PDB entry 1KB9 | X-ray diffraction, 2.30 A resolution | chains C and H of the 11 polymer chains in the assembly

[Chain C]
Protein: Cytochrome B
Organism: Saccharomyces cerevisiae
UniProtKB: P00163 (CYB_YEAST); numbering as in UniProt (aligned over 1-385)
Chain sequence (385 residues; row label = number of the first residue in the row):
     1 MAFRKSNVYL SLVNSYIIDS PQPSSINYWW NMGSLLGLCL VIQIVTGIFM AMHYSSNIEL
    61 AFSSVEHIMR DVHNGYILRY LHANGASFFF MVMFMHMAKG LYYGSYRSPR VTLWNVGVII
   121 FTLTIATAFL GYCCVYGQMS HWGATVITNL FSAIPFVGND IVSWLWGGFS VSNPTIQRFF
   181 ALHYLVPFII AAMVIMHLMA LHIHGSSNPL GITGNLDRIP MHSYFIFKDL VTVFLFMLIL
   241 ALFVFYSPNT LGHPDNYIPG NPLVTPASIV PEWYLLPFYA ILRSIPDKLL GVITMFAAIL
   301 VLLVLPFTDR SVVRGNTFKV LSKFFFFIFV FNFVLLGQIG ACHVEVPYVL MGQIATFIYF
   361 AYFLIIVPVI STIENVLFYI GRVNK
Construct notes: conflict Val270 (Asp in P00163)
Ion coordination: heme Fe site 1: His82, His183; heme Fe site 2: His96, His197
Small-molecule neighbours:
  - heme (HEM), molecule 1: Trp29, Trp30, Asn31, Met32, Gly33, Ser34, Leu36, Gly37, Phe89, Met93, His96, Met97, Lys99, Ser105, Tyr106, Leu113, Trp114, Gly117, Val118, Ile120, Phe121, Val194, His197, Leu198, Leu201, Ser206, Ser207
  - heme (HEM), molecule 2: Leu40, Gln43, Ile44, Gly47, Ile48, Met50, Ala51, Tyr54, Val65, Arg79, His82, Ala83, Ala86, Phe89, Thr127, Ala128, Gly131, Tyr132, Cys134, Val135, Phe180, His183, Tyr184, Pro187, Tyr274
  - 1,2-diacyl-sn-glycero-3-phoshocholine (PCF): His222, Ile226, Phe227, Leu230, Val233, Phe234
  - 1,2-diacyl-sn-glycero-3-phosphoinositol (PIE): Ile42, Val45, Asn74, Ile77, Leu81, Met237, Leu240, Ala241, Phe245
  - stigmatellin a (SMA): Thr122, Ile125, Ala126, Phe129, Leu130, Met139, Gly143, Val146, Ile147, Thr148, Leu150, Phe151, Leu165, Phe179, Leu182, Ile269, Val270, Pro271, Glu272, Leu275, Phe278, Tyr279, Leu282, Met295, Phe296, Ile299
  - UQ6 (5-(3,7,11,15,19,23-hexamethyl-tetracosa-2,6,10,14,18,22-hexaenyl)-2,3-dimethoxy-6-methyl-benzene-1,4-diol): Tyr16, Ile17, Ser20, Gln22, Ile26, Trp30, Ser34, Gly37, Leu40, Val41, Ile44, Val45, Ile48, Phe49, Met52, Ala191, Val194, Leu198, Leu201, Ser206, Met221, Asp229
UniProt features mapped onto this chain:
  - binding site (a ubiquinone): Tyr16, His202
  - binding site (heme b): His82, His96, His183, His197
Reported in the primary citation:
  - binding site for 1,2-diacyl-sn-glycero-3-phoshocholine: His222
  - binding site for UQ6: His202, Met221, Asp229
  - binding site for di-palmitoyl-3-sn-phosphatidylethanolamine: Asn7, Trp29, Tyr102, Tyr103, Asn115
  - binding site for 1,2-diacyl-sn-glycero-3-phosphoinositol: Asn74
  - binding site for cardiolipin: Tyr28, Trp29, Lys228
  - catalytic residues: Arg218, Lys228 (proposed by the authors, not directly observed)

[Chain H]
Protein: Ubiquinol-cytochrome C reductase complex ubiquinone-binding protein qp-C
Organism: Saccharomyces cerevisiae
Notes: EC 1.10.2.2
UniProtKB: P08525 (UCRQ_YEAST); residue numbers follow UniProt; this construct covers 2-94
Chain sequence (93 residues; numbered 2 to 94; the number before each row is that of its first residue):
     2 GPPSGKTYMG WWGHMGGPKQ KGITSYAVSP YAQKPLQGIF HNAVFNSFRR FKSQFLYVLI
    62 PAGIYWYWWK NGNEYNEFLY SKAGREELER VNV

[Interface between chain C and chain H]
Residue-residue contacts - 56 pairs, chain C then chain H:
  Ser15(C) with Trp12(H)
  Asp19(C) with Trp12(H); Trp13(H), hydrogen bond (backbone-side chain)
  Ser20(C) with Trp12(H)
  Pro21(C) with Trp12(H); Trp13(H); Met16(H), hydrophobic
  Tyr102(C) with Gln55(H)
  His202(C) with Met10(H); Trp12(H)
  Ile203(C) with Thr8(H)
  His204(C) with Thr8(H); Tyr9(H); Met10(H)
  Gly205(C) with Met10(H)
  Asn215(C) with Tyr9(H), hydrogen bond (side chain-backbone); Met16(H); Gly17(H); Gly18(H)
  Leu216(C) with Pro19(H); Gln21(H), hydrogen bond (backbone-side chain)
  Arg218(C) with Met10(H), hydrogen bond; Trp13(H); Met16(H)
  Ile219(C) with Trp13(H)
  Pro220(C) with Trp13(H), hydrophobic
  Val320(C) with Tyr58(H)
  Lys323(C) with Gln55(H), hydrogen bond; Tyr58(H)
  Phe324(C) with Ile61(H), hydrophobic; Pro62(H), hydrophobic
  Phe327(C) with Tyr58(H); Val59(H), hydrophobic; Pro62(H)
  Ile328(C) with Pro62(H), hydrophobic; Tyr66(H)
  Phe331(C) with Val59(H); Ala63(H); Tyr66(H)
  Asn332(C) with Tyr66(H), hydrogen bond
  Leu335(C) with Tyr66(H), hydrophobic; Trp70(H), hydrophobic
  Gln338(C) with Trp70(H)
  Cys342(C) with Trp70(H), hydrophobic
  Glu345(C) with Asn77(H), hydrogen bond; Tyr81(H)
  Val346(C) with Leu80(H), hydrophobic; Val92(H)
  Pro347(C) with Gly73(H); Asn77(H)
  Tyr348(C) with Trp70(H), hydrophobic; Asn74(H), hydrogen bond; Asn77(H)
  Met351(C) with Trp69(H)
  Ile354(C) with Trp69(H), hydrophobic
  Ile358(C) with Tyr66(H)
Interface residues without a listed pair, chain C (34 interface residues in all): Pro109, Ile339, Ala355
Interface residues without a listed pair, chain H (28 interface residues in all): Ile65, Tyr76, Asn93

[Summary]
Chain C and chain H form an interface of 34 and 28 residues respectively; the contacts include 8 hydrogen
bonds. Polar contacts include Asp19(C)-Trp13(H), Asn215(C)-Tyr9(H) and Leu216(C)-Gln21(H). The paper reports
catalytic residues Arg218(C) and Lys228(C); a binding site for di-palmitoyl-3-sn-phosphatidylethanolamine at
Asn7(C), Trp29(C) and Tyr102(C) among others.
Here chain C is Cytochrome B and chain H is Ubiquinol-cytochrome C reductase complex ubiquinone-binding
protein qp-C, both from Saccharomyces cerevisiae. Entry 1KB9 (Yeast cytochrome BC1 complex) was determined by
X-ray diffraction.
